Entry 3GK4 (X-ray diffraction, 1.90 A resolution); this record covers chain X.

# Chain X
Molecule: Protein S100-B
From: Bos taurus
Reference sequence: P02638 (S100B_BOVIN); residues 0-91 here correspond to UniProt positions 1-92 (UniProt number = residue number + 1)
Amino-acid sequence (92 residues; row label = number of the first residue in the row; numbering starts at 0):
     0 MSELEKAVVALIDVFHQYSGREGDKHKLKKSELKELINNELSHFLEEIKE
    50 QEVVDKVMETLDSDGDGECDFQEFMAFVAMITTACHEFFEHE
Disordered / not traced: 90-91
Bound ions: Ca2+ site 1: S18, E21, D23, K26, E31; Ca2+ site 2: D61, D63, D65, E67, E72
Small-molecule neighbours: 53A (ethyl 5-{[(1R)-1-(ethoxycarbonyl)-2-oxopropyl]sulfanyl}-1,2-dihydro[1,2,3]triazolo[1,5-a]quinazoline-3-carboxylate): S41, H42, F43, L44, E45
Swiss-Prot annotation at these positions:
  - binding site (Zn(2+)): H15, H25, H85, H90
  - binding site (Ca(2+)): S18, E21, D23, D61, D63, D65, E67, E72
  - modified residue: S1 (N-acetylserine)
From the paper describing this entry:
  - binding site for 53A: S41, H42, F43, L44, E45, E46
  - conformationally variable residues: E2, K5, V8, D12, V13, Q16, E45, K48, E49, K55, Q71

# Overview
Ligands of chain X: compound 53A. S18, E21, D23, K26 and E31 coordinate Ca2+ site 1. From UniProt: 4
Zn2+-binding residues and 8 Ca2+-binding residues. The paper reports a binding site for 53A at S41, H42 and
F43 among others; conformational variability at E2, K5 and V8 among others.
Chain X is Protein S100-B (Bos taurus); the structure, X-ray structure of bovine SBi523,Ca(2+)-S100B, was
determined by X-ray diffraction together with 3GK1 and 3GK2 from the same study.
